8HPO - chains A and H of the 11 polymer chains in the assembly; structure by electron microscopy, 2.60 A resolution.

# Chain A
Molecule: Transcriptional regulatory protein SIN3
Organism: Saccharomyces cerevisiae (strain ATCC 204508 / S288c)
UniProtKB: P22579 (SIN3_YEAST); residue numbers follow UniProt; this construct covers 1-1536
Amino-acid sequence (1536 residues; each row starts with the number of its first residue):
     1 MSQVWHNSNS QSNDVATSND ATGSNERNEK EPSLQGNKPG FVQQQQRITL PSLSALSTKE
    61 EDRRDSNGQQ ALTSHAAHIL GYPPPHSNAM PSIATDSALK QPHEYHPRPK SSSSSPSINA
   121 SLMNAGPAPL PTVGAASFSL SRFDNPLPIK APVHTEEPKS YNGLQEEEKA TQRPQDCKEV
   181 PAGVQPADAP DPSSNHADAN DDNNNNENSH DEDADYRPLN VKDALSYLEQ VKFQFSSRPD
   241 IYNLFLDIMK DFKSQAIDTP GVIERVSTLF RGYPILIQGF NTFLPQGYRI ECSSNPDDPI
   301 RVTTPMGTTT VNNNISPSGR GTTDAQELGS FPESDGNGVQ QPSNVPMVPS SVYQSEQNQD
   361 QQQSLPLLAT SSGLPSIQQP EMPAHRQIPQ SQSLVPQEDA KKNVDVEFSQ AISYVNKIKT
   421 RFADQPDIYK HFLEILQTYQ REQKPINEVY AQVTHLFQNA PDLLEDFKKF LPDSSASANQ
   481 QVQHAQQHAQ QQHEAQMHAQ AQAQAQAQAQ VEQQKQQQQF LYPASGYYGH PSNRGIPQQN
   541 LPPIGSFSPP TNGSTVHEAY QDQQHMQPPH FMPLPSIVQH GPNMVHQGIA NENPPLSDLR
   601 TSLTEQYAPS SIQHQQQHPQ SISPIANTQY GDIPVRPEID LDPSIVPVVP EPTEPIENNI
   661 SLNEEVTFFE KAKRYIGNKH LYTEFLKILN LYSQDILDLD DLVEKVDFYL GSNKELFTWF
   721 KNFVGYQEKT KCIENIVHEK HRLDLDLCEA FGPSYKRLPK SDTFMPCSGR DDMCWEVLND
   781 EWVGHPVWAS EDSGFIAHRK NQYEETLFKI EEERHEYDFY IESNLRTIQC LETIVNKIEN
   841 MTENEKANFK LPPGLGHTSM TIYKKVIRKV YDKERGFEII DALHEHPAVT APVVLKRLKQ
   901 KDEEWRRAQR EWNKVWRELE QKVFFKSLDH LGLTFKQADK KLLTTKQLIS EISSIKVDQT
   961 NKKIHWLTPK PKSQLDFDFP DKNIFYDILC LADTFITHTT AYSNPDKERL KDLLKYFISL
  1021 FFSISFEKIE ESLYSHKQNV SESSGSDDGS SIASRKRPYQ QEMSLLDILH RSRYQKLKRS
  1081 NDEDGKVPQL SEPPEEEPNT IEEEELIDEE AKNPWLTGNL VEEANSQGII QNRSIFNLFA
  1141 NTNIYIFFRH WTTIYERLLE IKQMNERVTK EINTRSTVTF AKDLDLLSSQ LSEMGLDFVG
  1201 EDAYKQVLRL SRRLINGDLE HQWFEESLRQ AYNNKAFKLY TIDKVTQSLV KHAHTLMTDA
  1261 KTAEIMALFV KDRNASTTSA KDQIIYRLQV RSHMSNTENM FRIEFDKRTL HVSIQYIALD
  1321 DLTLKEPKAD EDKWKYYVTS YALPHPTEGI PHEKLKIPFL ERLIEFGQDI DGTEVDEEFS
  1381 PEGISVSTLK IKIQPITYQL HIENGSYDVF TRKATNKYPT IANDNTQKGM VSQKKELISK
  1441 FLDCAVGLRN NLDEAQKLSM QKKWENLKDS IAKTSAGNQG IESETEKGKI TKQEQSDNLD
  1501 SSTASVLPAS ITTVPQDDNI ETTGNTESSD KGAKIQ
Disordered / not traced: 1-632, 650-659, 1043-1061, 1070-1131, 1349-1360, 1373-1536
UniProt features mapped onto this chain:
  - modified residue: S137 (Phosphoserine), T303 (Phosphothreonine), T304 (Phosphothreonine), S316 (Phosphoserine), S1046 (Phosphoserine)

# Chain H
Molecule: Transcriptional regulatory protein DEP1
Organism: Saccharomyces cerevisiae (strain ATCC 204508 / S288c)
UniProtKB: P31385 (DEP1_YEAST); numbering as in UniProt (aligned over 1-405)
Amino-acid sequence (405 residues; row label = number of the first residue in the row):
     1 MSQQTPQESE QTTAKEQDLD QESVLSNIDF NTDLNHNLNL SEYCISSDAG TEKMDSDEEK
    61 SLANLPELKY APKLSSLVKQ ETLTESLKRP HEDEKEAIDE AKKMKVPGEN EDESKEEEKS
   121 QELEEAIDSK EKSTDARDEQ GDEGDNEEEN NEEDNENENE HTAPPALVMP SPIEMEEQRM
   181 TALKEITDIE YKFAQLRQKL YDNQLVRLQT ELQMCLEGSH PELQVYYSKI AAIRDYKLHR
   241 AYQRQKYELS CINTETIATR TFIHQDFHKK VTDLRARLLN RTTQTWYDIN KERRDMDIVI
   301 PDVNYHVPIK LDNKTLSCIT GYASAAQLCY PGEPVAEDLA CESIEYRYRA NPVDKLEVIV
   361 DRMRLNNEIS DLEGLRKYFH SFPGAPELNP LRDSEINDDF HQWAQ
Disordered / not traced: 1-170, 404-405
UniProt features mapped onto this chain:
  - modified residue (Phosphoserine): S56, S120, S370

# Chain A / chain H interface
Pairs across the interface - 47 pairs, chain A then chain H:
  R636(A) - R364(H)
  P637(A) - R364(H)
  P637(A) - N367(H)
  E638(A) - R364(H)
  I639(A) - N367(H)
  I639(A) - E368(H)
  I639(A) - D371(H)
  D640(A) - R364(H)
  D640(A) - L365(H)
  D640(A) - E368(H)
  L641(A) - L365(H)
  L641(A) - E368(H)
  L641(A) - P386(H)  hydrophobic
  D642(A) - Y305(H)
  P643(A) - Y305(H)  hydrogen bond (backbone-side chain)
  P643(A) - D361(H)
  S644(A) - D361(H)  hydrogen bond (backbone-side chain)
  I645(A) - V303(H)  hydrophobic
  I645(A) - N304(H)
  I645(A) - Y305(H)
  V646(A) - H306(H)
  V646(A) - P308(H)  hydrophobic
  P647(A) - H306(H)
  P647(A) - L311(H)  hydrophobic
  V648(A) - V303(H)  hydrophobic
  V649(A) - H306(H)
  V649(A) - Y348(H)
  E664(A) - Y330(H)  hydrogen bond
  E665(A) - Y330(H)
  N722(A) - P331(H)
  N722(A) - G332(H)
  N722(A) - E333(H)
  G725(A) - P331(H)
  I736(A) - E337(H)
  V737(A) - E337(H)  hydrogen bond (backbone-side chain)
  H738(A) - E337(H)
  F764(A) - D338(H)
  F764(A) - C341(H)  hydrophobic
  P766(A) - E337(H)
  D772(A) - S343(H)
  R910(A) - R244(H)
  F1180(A) - Y247(H)
  D1183(A) - R240(H)
  D1183(A) - Q243(H)
  D1183(A) - Y247(H)  hydrogen bond
  L1184(A) - R244(H)
  D1185(A) - Y236(H)  hydrogen bond
Other interface residues (no listed pair), chain A (37 interface residues in all): I633, V635, W719, K731, T763, M765, W775, T1179
Other interface residues (no listed pair), chain H (35 interface residues in all): I309, T315, L316, I319, P334, E342, E357, N389

# Overview
37 residues of chain A and 35 residues of chain H are in contact, with 6 hydrogen bonds. Polar pairs include
P643(A)-Y305(H), S644(A)-D361(H) and E664(A)-Y330(H).
Chain A is Transcriptional regulatory protein SIN3 and chain H is Transcriptional regulatory protein DEP1,
both from Saccharomyces cerevisiae (strain ATCC 204508 / S288c); the structure, Cryo-EM structure of a
SIN3/HDAC complex from budding yeast, was determined by electron microscopy.
